Entry 6DZK (electron microscopy, 3.60 A resolution); this record covers chains A and M of the 23 polymer chains in the assembly.

Chain A:
Molecule: 16S rRNA
Source organism: Mycobacterium smegmatis str. MC2 155
Sequence (1511 nucleotides; numbered 7 to 1517; the number before each row is that of its first residue):
     7 UUUGGAGAGUUUGAUCCUGGCUCAGGACGAACGCUGGCGGCGUGCUUAAC
    57 ACAUGCAAGUCGAACGGAAAGGCCCUUUCGGGGGUACUCGAGUGGCGAAC
   107 GGGUGAGUAACACGUGGGUGAUCUGCCCUGCACUUUGGGAUAAGCCUGGG
   157 AAACUGGGUCUAAUACCGAAUACACCCUGCUGGUCGCAUGGCCUGGUAGG
   207 GGAAAGCUUUUGCGGUGUGGGAUGGGCCCGCGGCCUAUCAGCUUGUUGGU
   257 GGGGUGAUGGCCUACCAAGGCGACGACGGGUAGCCGGCCUGAGAGGGUGA
   307 CCGGCCACACUGGGACUGAGAUACGGCCCAGACUCCUACGGGAGGCAGCA
   357 GUGGGGAAUAUUGCACAAUGGGCGCAAGCCUGAUGCAGCGACGCCGCGUG
   407 AGGGAUGACGGCCUUCGGGUUGUAAACCUCUUUCAGCACAGACGAAGCGC
   457 AAGUGACGGUAUGUGCAGAAGAAGGACCGGCCAACUACGUGCCAGCAGCC
   507 GCGGUAAUACGUAGGGUCCGAGCGUUGUCCGGAAUUACUGGGCGUAAAGA
   557 GCUCGUAGGUGGUUUGUCGCGUUGUUCGUGAAAACUCACAGCUUAACUGU
   607 GGGCGUGCGGGCGAUACGGGCAGACUAGAGUACUGCAGGGGAGACUGGAA
   657 UUCCUGGUGUAGCGGUGGAAUGCGCAGAUAUCAGGAGGAACACCGGUGGC
   707 GAAGGCGGGUCUCUGGGCAGUAACUGACGCUGAGGAGCGAAAGCGUGGGG
   757 AGCGAACAGGAUUAGAUACCCUGGUAGUCCACGCCGUAAACGGUGGGUAC
   807 UAGGUGUGGGUUUCCUUCCUUGGGAUCCGUGCCGUAGCUAACGCAUUAAG
   857 UACCCCGCCUGGGGAGUACGGCCGCAAGGCUAAAACUCAAAGGAAUUGAC
   907 GGGGGCCCGCACAAGCGGCGGAGCAUGUGGAUUAAUUCGAUGCAACGCGA
   957 AGAACCUUACCUGGGUUUGACAUGCACAGGACGCCGGCAGAGAUGUCGGU
  1007 UCCCUUGUGGCCUGUGUGCAGGUGGUGCAUGGCUGUCGUCAGCUCGUGUC
  1057 GUGAGAUGUUGGGUUAAGUCCCGCAACGAGCGCAACCCUUGUCUCAUGUU
  1107 GCCAGCACGUUAUGGUGGGGACUCGUGAGAGACUGCCGGGGUCAACUCGG
  1157 AGGAAGGUGGGGAUGACGUCAAGUCAUCAUGCCCCUUAUGUCCAGGGCUU
  1207 CACACAUGCUACAAUGGCCGGUACAAAGGGCUGCGAUGCCGUGAGGUGGA
  1257 GCGAAUCCUUUCAAAGCCGGUCUCAGUUCGGAUCGGGGUCUGCAACUCGA
  1307 CCCCGUGAAGUCGGAGUCGCUAGUAAUCGCAGAUCAGCAACGCUGCGGUG
  1357 AAUACGUUCCCGGGCCUUGUACACACCGCCCGUCACGUCAUGAAAGUCGG
  1407 UAACACCCGAAGCCGGUGGCCUAACCCUUGUGGAGGGAGCCGUCGAAGGU
  1457 GGGAUCGGCGAUUGGGACGAAGUCGUAACAAGGUAGCCGUACCGGAAGGU
  1507 GCGGCUGGAUC

Chain M:
Molecule: 30S ribosomal protein S13
Source organism: Mycobacterium smegmatis (strain ATCC 700084 / mc(2)155)
UniProtKB: A0QSL5 (RS13_MYCS2); residues 1-124 here = UniProt positions 1-124
Sequence (124 residues; numbered 1 to 124; the number before each row is that of its first residue):
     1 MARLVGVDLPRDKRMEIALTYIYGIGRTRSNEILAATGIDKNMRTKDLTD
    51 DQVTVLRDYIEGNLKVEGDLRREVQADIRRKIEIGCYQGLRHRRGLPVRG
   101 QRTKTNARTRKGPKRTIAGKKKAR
Unresolved in the structure: 1, 118-124

Interface between chain A and chain M:
Pairs across the interface (76):
  A928(A) - Lys114(M)  salt bridge to the phosphate
  G929(A) - Arg108(M)  phosphate contact
  G929(A) - Thr109(M)  phosphate contact
  C930(A) - Asn106(M)  phosphate contact
  C930(A) - Ala107(M)  hydrogen bond to the phosphate
  C930(A) - Arg108(M)  hydrogen bond to the phosphate
  C930(A) - Thr109(M)  phosphate contact
  A931(A) - Gln101(M)  phosphate contact
  A931(A) - Arg102(M)  hydrogen bond to the phosphate
  A931(A) - Asn106(M)  hydrogen bond to the phosphate
  U932(A) - Arg102(M)  base contact
  G933(A) - Thr105(M)  base contact
  U934(A) - Lys104(M)  base contact
  U934(A) - Thr105(M)  base contact
  G935(A) - Lys104(M)  base contact
  G936(A) - Lys104(M)  base contact
  U1206(A) - Thr103(M)  hydrogen bond to the phosphate
  U1206(A) - Lys104(M)  phosphate contact
  C1207(A) - Arg91(M)  salt bridge to the phosphate
  C1207(A) - Thr103(M)  hydrogen bond to the sugar
  C1207(A) - Lys104(M)  base contact
  C1207(A) - Lys111(M)  hydrogen bond to the sugar
  A1208(A) - Lys111(M)  salt bridge to the phosphate
  A1208(A) - Ile117(M)  base contact
  C1209(A) - Lys104(M)  hydrogen bond to the base
  C1209(A) - Arg108(M)  salt bridge to the phosphate
  C1209(A) - Lys111(M)  salt bridge to the phosphate
  C1209(A) - Arg115(M)  salt bridge to the phosphate
  C1209(A) - Ile117(M)  phosphate contact
  A1210(A) - Thr105(M)  base contact
  A1210(A) - Lys114(M)  phosphate contact
  U1277(A) - Arg14(M)  sugar contact
  C1278(A) - Arg44(M)  salt bridge to the phosphate
  U1279(A) - Asp12(M)  phosphate contact
  U1283(A) - Tyr21(M)  phosphate contact
  U1284(A) - Lys13(M)  phosphate contact
  U1284(A) - Arg14(M)  base contact
  U1284(A) - Ile17(M)  phosphate contact
  U1284(A) - Tyr21(M)  hydrogen bond to the phosphate
  U1284(A) - Arg27(M)  hydrogen bond to the sugar
  U1289(A) - Gln101(M)  hydrogen bond to the phosphate
  U1289(A) - Thr109(M)  sugar contact
  U1289(A) - Arg110(M)  hydrogen bond to the sugar
  C1290(A) - His92(M)  phosphate contact
  C1290(A) - Pro97(M)  phosphate contact
  C1290(A) - Val98(M)  hydrogen bond to the phosphate
  C1290(A) - Arg99(M)  phosphate contact
  C1290(A) - Gln101(M)  hydrogen bond to the phosphate
  C1290(A) - Arg110(M)  hydrogen bond to the sugar
  G1291(A) - Asp77(M)  hydrogen bond to the sugar
  G1291(A) - Lys81(M)  salt bridge to the phosphate
  G1291(A) - His92(M)  salt bridge to the phosphate
  G1291(A) - Arg99(M)  salt bridge to the phosphate
  G1292(A) - Asp77(M)  phosphate contact
  G1292(A) - Arg80(M)  salt bridge to the phosphate
  G1292(A) - Lys81(M)  salt bridge to the phosphate
  U1303(A) - Tyr87(M)  hydrogen bond to the phosphate
  C1304(A) - Tyr87(M)  phosphate contact
  C1304(A) - Gly100(M)  sugar contact
  G1305(A) - Arg99(M)  phosphate contact
  G1305(A) - Gly100(M)  phosphate contact
  C1310(A) - Thr28(M)  hydrogen bond to the phosphate
  C1310(A) - Arg29(M)  hydrogen bond to the sugar
  G1311(A) - Tyr23(M)  hydrogen bond to the sugar
  G1311(A) - Gly24(M)  phosphate contact
  G1311(A) - Ile25(M)  hydrogen bond to the phosphate
  G1311(A) - Gly26(M)  hydrogen bond to the phosphate
  G1311(A) - Arg27(M)  phosphate contact
  G1311(A) - Thr28(M)  phosphate contact
  G1311(A) - Arg29(M)  hydrogen bond to the phosphate
  U1312(A) - Ile22(M)  phosphate contact
  U1312(A) - Tyr23(M)  phosphate contact
  U1312(A) - Gly24(M)  phosphate contact
  U1312(A) - Ile25(M)  phosphate contact
  U1312(A) - Gly26(M)  phosphate contact
  G1313(A) - Tyr23(M)  phosphate contact
Also at the interface, not in a pair above, chain A (34 interface residues in all): C1211, A1288, C1302, A1314
Also at the interface, not in a pair above, chain M (47 interface residues in all): Glu16, Thr20, Arg71, Glu73, Val74, Ile78, Gln88, Leu96, Thr116

Summary:
Chain A and chain M form an interface of 34 and 47 residues respectively; the contacts include 23 hydrogen
bonds and 12 salt bridges. Among the polar pairs are C1209(A)-Lys104(M), C1207(A)-Thr103(M) and
C1207(A)-Lys111(M).
Here chain A is 16S rRNA (Mycobacterium smegmatis str. MC2 155) and chain M is 30S ribosomal protein S13
(Mycobacterium smegmatis (strain ATCC 700084 / mc(2)155)). Entry 6DZK (Cryo-EM Structure of Mycobacterium
smegmatis C(minus) 30S ribosomal subunit with MPY) was determined by electron microscopy, deposited together
with 6DZP and 6DZI.
